Entry 8J4U (electron microscopy, 2.97 A resolution); this record covers chains H and J of the 18 polymer chains in the assembly.

# Chain H (and J)
Protein: SIR2-like domain-containing protein
Source organism: Escherichia coli
Notes: chain J of this document is another copy of the same molecule, construct and numbering; everything in this record applies to it too
UniProt: A0A7B5N0T7 (A0A7B5N0T7_ECOLX); residues 1-415 here = UniProt positions 1-415
Chain sequence (415 residues; row label = number of the first residue in the row):
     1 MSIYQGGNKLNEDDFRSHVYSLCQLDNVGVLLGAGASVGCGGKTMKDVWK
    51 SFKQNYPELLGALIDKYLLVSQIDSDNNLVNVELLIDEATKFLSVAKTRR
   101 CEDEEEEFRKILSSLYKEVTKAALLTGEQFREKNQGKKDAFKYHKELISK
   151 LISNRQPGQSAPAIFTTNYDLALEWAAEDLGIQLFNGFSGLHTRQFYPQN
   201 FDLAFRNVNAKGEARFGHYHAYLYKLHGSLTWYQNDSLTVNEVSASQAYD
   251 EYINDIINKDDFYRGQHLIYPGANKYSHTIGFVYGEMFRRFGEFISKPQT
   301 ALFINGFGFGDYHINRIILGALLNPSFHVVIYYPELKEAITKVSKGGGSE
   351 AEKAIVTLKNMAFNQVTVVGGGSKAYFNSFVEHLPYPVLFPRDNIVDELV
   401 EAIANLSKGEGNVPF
Disordered / not traced: 1, 211-217, 409-415 (chain J: 1, 211-216, 408-415)
Small-molecule neighbours: Adenosine-5-Diphosphoribose (AR6; [(2R,3S,4R,5R)-5-(6-aminopurin-9-yl)-3,4-dihydroxy-oxolan-2-yl]methyl[hydroxy-[[(2R,3S,4R,5S)-3,4,5-trihydroxyoxolan-2-yl]methoxy]phosphoryl] hydrogen phosphate): Gly33, Ala34, Gly35, Val38, Thr44, Met45, Glu83, Thr167, Tyr169, His227, Tyr270, Asn305, Gly306, Phe307, Gly308, Phe309, Asp311, Tyr333, Pro334, Ala375, Tyr376, Phe377

# Interface between chain H and chain J
Contacting residue pairs - 27 pairs, chain H then chain J:
  Ser17(H) - Arg392(J)  hydrogen bond (backbone-side chain)
  His18(H) - Phe390(J)
  Ser21(H) - Arg392(J)
  Leu22(H) - Phe390(J)  hydrophobic
  Leu322(H) - Tyr219(J)
  Leu323(H) - Gly181(J)
  Leu323(H) - Ile182(J)  hydrophobic
  Leu323(H) - Gly217(J)
  Leu323(H) - His218(J)  hydrogen bond (backbone-backbone)
  Leu323(H) - Tyr219(J)  hydrophobic
  Pro325(H) - Tyr219(J)
  Ala362(H) - Ser149(J)
  Ala362(H) - Tyr386(J)
  Phe363(H) - Ser149(J)
  Phe363(H) - Ser153(J)
  Asn364(H) - Pro387(J)
  Asn364(H) - Leu389(J)
  Ile395(H) - Val396(J)  hydrophobic
  Glu398(H) - Val396(J)
  Glu398(H) - Leu399(J)
  Leu399(H) - Leu399(J)  hydrophobic
  Ala402(H) - Leu399(J)  hydrophobic
  Asn405(H) - Ala402(J)  hydrogen bond (side chain-backbone)
  Asn405(H) - Ile403(J)
  Asn405(H) - Leu406(J)
  Leu406(H) - Leu406(J)  hydrophobic
  Lys408(H) - Leu406(J)
Also at the interface, not in a pair above, chain H (22 interface residues in all): Asn8, Asn324, His328, Gln365, Glu401
Also at the interface, not in a pair above, chain J (18 interface residues in all): Ser407

# In short
22 residues of chain H face 18 of chain J across their interface, with 3 hydrogen bonds. Polar contacts
include Ser17(H)-Arg392(J), Asn405(H)-Ala402(J) and Leu323(H)-His218(J). Ligands of chain H:
Adenosine-5-Diphosphoribose.
Chain H and chain J are both SIR2-like domain-containing protein (Escherichia coli); the structure, Structure
of HerA-Sir2 complex from Escherichia coli Nezha system, was determined by electron microscopy.
